PDB entry 7TC7 | electron microscopy, 2.90 A resolution | chains D and E of the 6 polymer chains in the assembly

== Chain D (and E) ==
Protein: Methane monooxygenase component A alpha chain
From: Methylococcus capsulatus
Notes: EC 1.14.13.25; chain E of this document is another copy of the same molecule, construct and numbering; everything in this record applies to it too
UniProt: P22869 (MEMA_METCA); residues 1-527 here = UniProt positions 1-527
Chain sequence (527 residues; each row starts with the number of its first residue):
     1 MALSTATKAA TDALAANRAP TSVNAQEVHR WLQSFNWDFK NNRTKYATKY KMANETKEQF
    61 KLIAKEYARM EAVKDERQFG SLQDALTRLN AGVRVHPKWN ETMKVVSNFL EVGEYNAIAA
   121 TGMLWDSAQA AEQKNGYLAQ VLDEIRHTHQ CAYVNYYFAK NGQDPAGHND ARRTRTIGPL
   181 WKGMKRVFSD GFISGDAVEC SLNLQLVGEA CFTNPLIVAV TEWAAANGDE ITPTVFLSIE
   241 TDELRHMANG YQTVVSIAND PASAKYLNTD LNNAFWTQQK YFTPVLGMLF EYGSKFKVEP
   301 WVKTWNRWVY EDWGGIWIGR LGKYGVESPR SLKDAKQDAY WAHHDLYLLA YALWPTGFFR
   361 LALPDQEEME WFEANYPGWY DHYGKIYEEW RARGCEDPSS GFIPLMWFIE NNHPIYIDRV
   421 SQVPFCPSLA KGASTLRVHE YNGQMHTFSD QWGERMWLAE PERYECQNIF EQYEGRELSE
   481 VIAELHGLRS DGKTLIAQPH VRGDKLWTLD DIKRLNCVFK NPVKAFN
Not modelled in the structure: 1-16, 527 (chain E: 1-15, 527)
Curated features (UniProtKB/Swiss-Prot):
  - active site: Cys151
  - binding site (Fe cation): Glu114, Glu144, His147, Glu209, Glu243, His246
Metal / ion sites: Fe ion site 1: Glu114, Glu144, His147; Fe ion site 2: Glu209, His246
From the paper describing this entry:
  - Fe ion coordination: Glu114, Glu144, His147, Glu209, Glu243, His246

== How chain D and chain E interact ==
Pairs across the interface (23):
  Glu76(D) with Glu76(E)
  Arg77(D) with Gly80(E); Asp84(E), salt bridge
  Gln78(D) with Asp84(E), hydrogen bond (backbone-side chain)
  Gly80(D) with Arg77(E); Ser81(E)
  Ser81(D) with Gly80(E); Ser81(E); Asp84(E); Ala85(E), hydrogen bond (side chain-backbone)
  Asp84(D) with Arg77(E), salt bridge; Gln78(E), hydrogen bond (side chain-backbone); Ser81(E)
  Ala85(D) with Ser81(E), hydrogen bond (backbone-side chain); Leu86(E), hydrophobic
  Arg88(D) with Glu230(E), salt bridge; Thr234(E), hydrogen bond; Leu237(E)
  Leu89(D) with Leu89(E), hydrophobic; Glu230(E)
  Glu230(D) with Arg88(E), salt bridge; Leu89(E)
  Thr234(D) with Arg88(E), hydrogen bond
Other interface residues (no listed pair), chain D (15 interface residues in all): Gln83, Leu86, Pro233, Leu237
Other interface residues (no listed pair), chain E (15 interface residues in all): Gln83, Pro233

== Summary ==
The chain D/chain E interface involves 15 residues from each chain; the contacts include 6 hydrogen bonds and
4 salt bridges. Polar pairs include Arg77(D)-Asp84(E), Arg88(D)-Glu230(E) and Gln78(D)-Asp84(E). UniProt lists
active-site residue Cys151(D) and 6 Fe cation-binding residues on chain D. From the paper: Fe ion coordination
by Glu114(D), Glu144(D) and His147(D) among others.
Chain D and chain E are both Methane monooxygenase component A alpha chain (Methylococcus capsulatus); the
structure, Cryo-EM structure of methane monooxygenase hydroxylase (by quantifoil), was determined by electron
microscopy together with 7TC8 from the same study.
